PDB entry 1AN4 | X-ray diffraction, 2.90 A resolution | chains A and B of the 4 polymer chains in the assembly

# Chain A (and B)
Name: Protein (upstream stimulatory factor)
Source organism: Homo sapiens
Notes: fragment: fragment:b/hlh dna binding domain mutation:r196m, c229s, c248s; chain B of this document is another copy of the same molecule, construct and numbering; everything in this record applies to it too
Reference sequence: P22415 (USF1_HUMAN); residue numbers follow UniProt; this construct covers 196-260
Amino-acid sequence (65 residues; each row starts with the number of its first residue):
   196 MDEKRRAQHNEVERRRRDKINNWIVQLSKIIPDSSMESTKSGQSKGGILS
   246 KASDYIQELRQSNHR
Construct notes: cloning artifact (196); engineered mutation S229 (Cys in P22415), S248 (Cys in P22415)

# Chain A / chain B interface
Contacting residue pairs - 17 pairs, chain A then chain B:
  I215(A) with L244(B), hydrophobic
  W218(A) with L244(B), hydrophobic
  Q221(A) with S248(B), hydrogen bond
  I225(A) with I251(B), hydrophobic; R255(B)
  L244(A) with K214(B); W218(B), hydrophobic; L222(B), hydrophobic
  S248(A) with L222(B)
  I251(A) with I225(B)
  Q252(A) with I225(B)
  L254(A) with L254(B); S257(B)
  R255(A) with I225(B), hydrogen bond (side chain-backbone)
  H259(A) with P227(B)
  R260(A) with P227(B); D228(B), salt bridge
Interface residues without a listed pair, chain A (14 interface residues in all): L222, N258
Interface residues without a listed pair, chain B (16 interface residues in all): I226, K240, G241, Y250

# In short
Chain A and chain B form an interface of 14 and 16 residues respectively, with 2 hydrogen bonds and 1 salt
bridge. Polar contacts include R260(A)-D228(B), Q221(A)-S248(B) and R255(A)-I225(B).
Both chains are Protein (upstream stimulatory factor) (Homo sapiens). Entry 1AN4 (Structure and function of
the B/hlh/Z domain of usf) was determined by X-ray diffraction.
